Entry 7EEB (electron microscopy, 2.90 A resolution); this record covers chains G and H of the 14 polymer chains in the assembly.

Chain G:
Molecule: Cation channel sperm-associated protein subunit delta
From: Mus musculus
Reference sequence: E9Q9F6 (CTSRD_MOUSE); residue numbers follow UniProt; this construct covers 1-805
Sequence (805 residues; each row starts with the number of its first residue):
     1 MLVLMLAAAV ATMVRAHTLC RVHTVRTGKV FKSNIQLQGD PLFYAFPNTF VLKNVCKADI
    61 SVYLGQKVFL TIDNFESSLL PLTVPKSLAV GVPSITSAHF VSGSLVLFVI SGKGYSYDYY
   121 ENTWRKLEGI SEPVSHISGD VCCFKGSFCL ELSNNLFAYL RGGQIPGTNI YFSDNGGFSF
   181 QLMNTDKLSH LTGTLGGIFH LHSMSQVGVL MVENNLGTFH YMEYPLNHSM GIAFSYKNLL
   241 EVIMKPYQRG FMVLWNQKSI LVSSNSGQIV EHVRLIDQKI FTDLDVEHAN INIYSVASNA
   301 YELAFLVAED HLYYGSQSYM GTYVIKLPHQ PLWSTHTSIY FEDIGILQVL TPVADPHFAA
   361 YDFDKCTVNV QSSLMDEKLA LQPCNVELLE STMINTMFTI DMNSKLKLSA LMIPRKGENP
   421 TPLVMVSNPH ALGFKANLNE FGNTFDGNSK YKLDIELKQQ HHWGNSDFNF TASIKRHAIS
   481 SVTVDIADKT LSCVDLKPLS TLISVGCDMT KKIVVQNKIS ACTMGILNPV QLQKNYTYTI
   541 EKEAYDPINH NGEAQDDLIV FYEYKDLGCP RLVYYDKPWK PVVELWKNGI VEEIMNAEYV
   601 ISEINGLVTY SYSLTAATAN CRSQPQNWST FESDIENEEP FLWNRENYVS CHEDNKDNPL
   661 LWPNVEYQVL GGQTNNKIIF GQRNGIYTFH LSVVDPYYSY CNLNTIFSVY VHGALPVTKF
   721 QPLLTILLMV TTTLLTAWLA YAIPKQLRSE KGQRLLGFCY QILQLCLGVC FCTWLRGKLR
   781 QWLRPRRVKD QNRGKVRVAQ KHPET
Unresolved in the structure: 1-16, 547-555, 632-641, 750-805
UniProt features mapped onto this chain:
  - glycosylation (N-linked (GlcNAc...) asparagine): Asn227, Asn419, Asn469, Asn535, Asn627
Disulfide bonds: Cys20-Cys366, Cys56-Cys143, Cys142-Cys149, Cys384-Cys493, Cys507-Cys701, Cys522-Cys569, Cys621-Cys651
Covalently attached groups: N-acetylglucosamine (NAG) linked to Asn227, Asn469, Asn535, Asn627

Chain H:
Molecule: Cation channel sperm-associated protein subunit epsilon
From: Mus musculus
Reference sequence: P0DP43 (CTSRE_MOUSE); residues 1-985 here = UniProt positions 1-985
Sequence (985 residues; each row starts with the number of its first residue):
     1 MPSAGQRKPG SLLALQALQK WLLRGGVGAM LARQVVAALL LWLSCCVSAL WRYYINSQDY
    61 SIFSTRSSIK LEYEGNSFVS WKIPESCKVE NTTSPKTTLH CKRAGIHTIK PIAGNQEVER
   121 HLTVDNSYIC YLWYFTVVDV YYNLSQIVTI WVYDPESAST EELIWTAKKP SLSSRVLTKQ
   181 MNTLGQRPFI FTVEKRLTYH PGPLTSEGTW VIHLPMSSDD IAKVIRGNKV AFQDCFIANL
   241 YFMLTYPMTI ISEPPGYEPL TVPPGSPLML SWDTCISTFA LLATDQETFQ TNDSFQTWTR
   301 VRAPPGILSD AQRHSLRDVI IFDQGTLFLV DGTVYLRTED EFTKLDESRG ISETGILGFS
   361 KRRWCQIRYL YKLASKKSIL IAWSKTTVYA GYATFRFVTL TDTAKLKDFL KLPQTDTLEV
   421 MSVEYLWHPL EAAVLLSHCS VCTTNTRNIR IVIYSAIFQT WTLQDFELQL PKEAILEFRF
   481 LYSAMPDIIM WDQHHVYYSY KNFTVVGTIS TPSGETNLSS LSQGSKIHQV LTDRIGNVVV
   541 KMENNVMFYI KADITEAVIL HTWVNTTAKT VVLFDKSFEV CILYYNENLD EKYQLQTQPY
   601 PLILELQSIN KDLGDWCPYL AFQHNIHSQF YHMDKGESLT IWSQIVYPEN RGLYIVVEHY
   661 GSSVMTWTQN LEYEIASGFC TKTMITRFFQ TTNYELVDNY YQLQKENTGL MLLQFRPSEF
   721 SRTCLTAKPV FEIDVGCDSS KYIMVRGFNK SRCQRRDFSY VIDKELLRES LSDNLKVRYD
   781 VAKYGCPLTL ELGQMFQPIV ELYDENGFIK IVDANFILWE IHGRNDYTFN STMEQNGCIN
   841 EAQTWDSMIE ENPDIPLDDV WGPQNYRPCF SYAIGKPGDL GQPYEILNYS NKNHIKWPMT
   901 YAGMYVYRLK ILDPNYSFCN LTTIFAIESL GMIPRSSVYL VAALIFVLML TFISILVLSY
   961 FWYLKIYRQF IIEPLHKRPA KQKKN
Unresolved in the structure: 1-49, 768-772, 971-985
UniProt features mapped onto this chain:
  - glycosylation (N-linked (GlcNAc...) asparagine): Asn91, Asn143, Asn292, Asn502, Asn517, Asn565, Asn749, Asn830, Asn888, Asn915, Asn920
Disulfide bonds: Cys87-Cys101, Cys130-Cys235, Cys275-Cys365, Cys439-Cys442, Cys617-Cys724, Cys737-Cys919, Cys753-Cys786, Cys838-Cys869
Covalently attached groups: N-acetylglucosamine (NAG) linked to Asn143, Asn502, Asn830
Ligand contacts: N-acetylglucosamine (NAG; 2-acetamido-2-deoxy-beta-D-glucopyranose): Gly747, Asn749, Arg752

Interface between chain G and chain H:
Contacting residue pairs - 33 pairs, chain G then chain H:
  Thr27(G) with Asp465(H)
  Gly28(G) with Asp465(H), hydrogen bond (backbone-side chain)
  Val30(G) with Arg450(H), hydrogen bond (backbone-side chain); Leu463(H), hydrophobic; Gln464(H); Phe466(H); Glu467(H)
  Phe31(G) with Leu412(H), hydrophobic; His438(H); Leu463(H), hydrophobic
  Ile346(G) with Tyr654(H), hydrophobic
  Asn369(G) with Gly652(H), hydrogen bond (side chain-backbone)
  Gln371(G) with Asn650(H)
  Ser372(G) with Asn650(H), hydrogen bond (backbone-backbone); Arg651(H), hydrogen bond
  Met375(G) with Asn650(H); Arg651(H), hydrogen bond
  Pro383(G) with Glu649(H)
  Glu387(G) with Glu674(H); Ile675(H), hydrogen bond (backbone-backbone); Ala676(H)
  Leu388(G) with Tyr673(H)
  Glu390(G) with Glu672(H)
  Arg415(G) with Glu649(H), salt bridge
  Ser492(G) with Asn650(H)
  Asp495(G) with Tyr673(H); Lys682(H), salt bridge
  Leu496(G) with Tyr673(H), hydrophobic; Ile675(H), hydrophobic
  Val530(G) with Pro877(H)
  Gln533(G) with Pro877(H)
  Tyr564(G) with Tyr872(H)
  Gly568(G) with Tyr872(H)
Also at the interface, not in a pair above, chain G (24 interface residues in all): Lys29, Leu374, Cys569
Also at the interface, not in a pair above, chain H (25 interface residues in all): Leu410, Tyr647, Ser677, Glu719

Summary:
The interface between chain G and chain H involves 24 residues on one side and 25 on the other, with 7
hydrogen bonds and 2 salt bridges. Polar contacts include Arg415(G)-Glu649(H), Asp495(G)-Lys682(H) and
Gly28(G)-Asp465(H). Chain H binds N-acetylglucosamine.
Here chain G is Cation channel sperm-associated protein subunit delta and chain H is Cation channel
sperm-associated protein subunit epsilon, both from Mus musculus. Entry 7EEB (Structure of the CatSpermasome)
was determined by electron microscopy.
